1SYV - chains A and C of the 3 polymer chains in the assembly; structure by X-ray diffraction, 1.70 A resolution.

== Chain A ==
Molecule: MHC class I antigen
From: Homo sapiens
UniProtKB: P30481 (1B44_HUMAN); residues 1-276 here correspond to UniProt positions 25-300 (UniProt number = residue number + 24)
Sequence (276 residues; row label = number of the first residue in the row):
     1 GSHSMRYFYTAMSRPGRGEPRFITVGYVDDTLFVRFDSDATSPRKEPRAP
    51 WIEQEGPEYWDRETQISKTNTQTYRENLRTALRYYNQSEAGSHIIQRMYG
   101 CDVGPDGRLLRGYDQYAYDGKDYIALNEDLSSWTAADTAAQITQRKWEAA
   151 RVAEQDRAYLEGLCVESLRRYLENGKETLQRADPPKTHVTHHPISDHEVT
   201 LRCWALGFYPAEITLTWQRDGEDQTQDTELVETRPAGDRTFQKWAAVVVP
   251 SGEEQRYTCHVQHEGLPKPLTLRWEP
Disulfides: C101-C164, C203-C259

== Chain C ==
Molecule: major histocompatibility complex, class II, DR alpha
UniProtKB: Q9TQB0 (Q9TQB0_HUMAN); residues 1-9 here correspond to UniProt positions 77-85 (UniProt number = residue number + 76)
Sequence (9 residues; each row starts with the number of its first residue):
     1 EEFGRAFSF

== How chain A and chain C interact ==
Contacting residue pairs (39):
  M5(A) - E1(C)
  Y7(A) - E1(C)  hydrogen bond (side chain-backbone)
  Y7(A) - E2(C)  hydrogen bond (side chain-backbone)
  Y9(A) - E2(C)  hydrogen bond
  T24(A) - E2(C)
  K45(A) - E2(C)  salt bridge
  Y59(A) - E1(C)
  R62(A) - E1(C)  salt bridge
  E63(A) - E1(C)
  E63(A) - E2(C)  hydrogen bond (side chain-backbone)
  I66(A) - G4(C)
  S67(A) - E2(C)
  N70(A) - A6(C)
  N77(A) - S8(C)
  N77(A) - F9(C)
  T80(A) - F9(C)
  Y84(A) - F9(C)  hydrogen bond (side chain-backbone)
  I95(A) - F9(C)  hydrophobic
  Y99(A) - E2(C)  hydrogen bond
  Y99(A) - F3(C)  hydrogen bond (side chain-backbone)
  Y116(A) - F9(C)  hydrophobic
  Y123(A) - F9(C)  hydrophobic
  T143(A) - F9(C)  hydrogen bond (side chain-backbone)
  K146(A) - F9(C)  hydrogen bond (side chain-backbone)
  W147(A) - F7(C)
  W147(A) - S8(C)  hydrogen bond (side chain-backbone)
  V152(A) - F7(C)  hydrophobic
  Q155(A) - F3(C)
  Q155(A) - R5(C)  hydrogen bond
  Q155(A) - F7(C)
  D156(A) - F3(C)
  Y159(A) - E1(C)  hydrogen bond (side chain-backbone)
  Y159(A) - E2(C)
  Y159(A) - F3(C)  hydrophobic
  L163(A) - E1(C)
  L163(A) - E2(C)
  S167(A) - E1(C)  hydrogen bond (side chain-backbone)
  R170(A) - E1(C)  salt bridge
  Y171(A) - E1(C)  hydrogen bond (side chain-backbone)
Interface residues without a listed pair, chain A (30 interface residues in all): T73
Interface features reported in the paper:
  - specific contacts: N77(A)-F9(C) (hydrophobic contact), I95(A)-F9(C) (hydrophobic contact), Y116(A)-F9(C) (hydrophobic contact), Y123(A)-F9(C) (hydrophobic contact), W147(A)-F9(C) (hydrophobic contact)

== Summary ==
30 residues of chain A and 9 residues of chain C are in contact, with 14 hydrogen bonds and 3 salt bridges.
Among the polar pairs are K45(A)-E2(C), R62(A)-E1(C) and R170(A)-E1(C). The paper describes hydrophobic
contacts between N77(A) and F9(C), I95(A) and F9(C) and Y116(A) and F9(C) among others.
Chain A is MHC class I antigen (Homo sapiens) and chain C is major histocompatibility complex, class II, DR
alpha; the structure, HLA-B*4405 complexed to the dominant self ligand EEFGRAYGF, was determined by X-ray
diffraction (same publication as 1SYS).
